2QA6 - chains A and B of the 4 polymer chains in the assembly; structure by X-ray diffraction, 2.60 A resolution.

== Chain A (and B) ==
Protein: Estrogen receptor
From: Homo sapiens
Notes: fragment: Steroid-binding region, residues 298-554; chain B of this document is another copy of the same molecule, construct and numbering; everything in this record applies to it too
UniProtKB: P03372 (ESR1_HUMAN); numbering as in UniProt (aligned over 298-554)
Sequence (258 residues; row label = number of the first residue in the row):
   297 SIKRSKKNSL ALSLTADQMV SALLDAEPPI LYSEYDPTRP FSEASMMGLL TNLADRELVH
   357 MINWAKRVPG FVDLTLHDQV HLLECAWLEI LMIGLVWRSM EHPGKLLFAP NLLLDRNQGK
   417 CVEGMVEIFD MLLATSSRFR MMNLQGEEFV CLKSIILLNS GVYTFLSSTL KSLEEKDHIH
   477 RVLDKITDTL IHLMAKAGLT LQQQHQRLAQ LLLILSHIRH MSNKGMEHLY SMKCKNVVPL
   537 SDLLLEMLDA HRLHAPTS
Not modelled in the structure: 297-304, 333-334, 550-554 (chain B: 297-305, 462-464, 551-554)
Construct notes: expression tag (297); engineered mutation Ser537 (Tyr in P03372)
Residues lining bound ligands: KN2 (4-(6-hydroxy-1H-indazol-3-yl)benzene-1,3-diol): Met343, Leu346, Leu349, Ala350, Glu353, Leu384, Leu387, Met388, Leu391, Arg394, Phe404, Met421, Ile424, Gly521, His524, Leu525
Reported in the primary citation:
  - conformationally variable residues (side-chain flip): Leu525, Leu536
  - mutagenesis - Y537S: increased signaling (citing earlier work)
  - mutagenesis - Y537S: increased stability in response to tritiated estradiol

== How chain A and chain B interact ==
Contacting residue pairs (49; chain A residue first):
  Glu423(A) with Arg548(B)
  Ala430(A) with Tyr459(B)
  Arg434(A) with His476(B)
  Ile451(A) with Leu509(B), hydrophobic
  Asn455(A) with Leu509(B), hydrogen bond (side chain-backbone)
  Tyr459(A) with Ala430(B); Leu509(B), hydrogen bond (side chain-backbone); Ile510(B); His513(B)
  Leu462(A) with Ala430(B), hydrophobic
  His476(A) with Arg434(B)
  Asp480(A) with Gln506(B), hydrogen bond
  Thr483(A) with His501(B); Ala505(B)
  Asp484(A) with His501(B), salt bridge; Gln502(B), hydrogen bond
  Ile487(A) with His501(B)
  Leu497(A) with Leu497(B), hydrophobic
  Gln498(A) with Asp484(B), hydrogen bond
  His501(A) with Thr483(B); Ile487(B); Leu497(B)
  Gln502(A) with Asp480(B); Asp484(B), hydrogen bond
  Leu504(A) with His501(B)
  Ala505(A) with Thr483(B); Leu508(B), hydrophobic
  Gln506(A) with Asp480(B), hydrogen bond
  Leu508(A) with Ala505(B), hydrophobic
  Leu509(A) with Ile451(B), hydrophobic; Asn455(B), hydrogen bond (backbone-side chain); Tyr459(B), hydrogen bond (backbone-side chain); Leu511(B), hydrophobic
  Ile510(A) with Tyr459(B)
  Leu511(A) with Ser512(B), hydrogen bond (backbone-side chain)
  Ser512(A) with Leu511(B); Arg515(B)
  His513(A) with Tyr459(B)
  Arg515(A) with Ser512(B), hydrogen bond; His513(B); His516(B)
  His516(A) with Arg515(B), hydrogen bond; Asn519(B), hydrogen bond
  Asn519(A) with His516(B), hydrogen bond; Asn519(B), hydrogen bond
  Lys520(A) with His547(B); Leu549(B)
  Glu523(A) with Glu523(B)
  His547(A) with Lys520(B), hydrogen bond (backbone-side chain)
Interface residues without a listed pair, chain A (34 interface residues in all): Met427, Thr460, Leu479
Interface residues without a listed pair, chain B (35 interface residues in all): Asp426, Thr460, Leu479, Gln498, Gln500, Leu504

== Overview ==
34 residues of chain A and 35 residues of chain B are in contact, with 16 hydrogen bonds and 1 salt bridge.
Polar contacts include Asp484(A)-His501(B), Asn455(A)-Leu509(B) and Tyr459(A)-Leu509(B). Chain A binds
compound KN2. From the paper: Y537S of chain A increases signaling; conformational variability at Leu525(A)
and Leu536(A).
Both chains are Estrogen receptor (Homo sapiens). Entry 2QA6 (Crystal Structure of Estrogen Receptor Alpha
mutant 537S Complexed with 4-(6-hydroxy-1H-indazol-3-yl)benzene-1,3-diol) was determined by X-ray diffraction
(same publication as 2B23, 2QA8, 2QAB, 2QGT, 2QGW, 2QH6 and 3 further entries).
